PDB entry 5G06 | electron microscopy, 4.20 A resolution (low resolution: residue-level contacts below are approximate; hydrogen-bond / salt-bridge calls are withheld) | chains A and B of the 11 polymer chains in the assembly

[Chain A]
Name: Exosome complex component RRP45
Organism: Saccharomyces cerevisiae
Reference sequence: Q05636 (RRP45_YEAST); residue numbers follow UniProt; this construct covers 1-305
Chain sequence (305 residues; row label = number of the first residue in the row):
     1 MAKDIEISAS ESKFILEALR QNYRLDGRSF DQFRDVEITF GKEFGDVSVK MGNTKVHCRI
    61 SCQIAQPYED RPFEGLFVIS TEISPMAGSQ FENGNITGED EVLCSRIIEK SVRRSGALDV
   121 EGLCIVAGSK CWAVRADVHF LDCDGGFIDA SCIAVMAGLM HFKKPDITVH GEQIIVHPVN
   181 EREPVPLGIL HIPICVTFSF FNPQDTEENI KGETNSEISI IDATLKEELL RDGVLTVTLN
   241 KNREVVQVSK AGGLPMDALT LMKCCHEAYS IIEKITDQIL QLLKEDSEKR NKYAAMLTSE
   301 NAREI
Unresolved in the structure: 1, 304-305
Reported in the primary citation:
  - conformationally variable residues: Leu297 to Arg303

[Chain B]
Name: Exosome complex component SKI6
Organism: Saccharomyces cerevisiae
Reference sequence: P46948 (RRP41_YEAST); residue numbers follow UniProt; this construct covers 1-246
Chain sequence (246 residues; row label = number of the first residue in the row):
     1 MSRLEIYSPE GLRLDGRRWN ELRRFESSIN THPHAADGSS YMEQGNNKII TLVKGPKEPR
    61 LKSQMDTSKA LLNVSVNITK FSKFERSKSS HKNERRVLEI QTSLVRMFEK NVMLNIYPRT
   121 VIDIEIHVLE QDGGIMGSLI NGITLALIDA GISMFDYISG ISVGLYDTTP LLDTNSLEEN
   181 AMSTVTLGVV GKSEKLSLLL VEDKIPLDRL ENVLAIGIAG AHRVRDLMDE ELRKHAQKRV
   241 SNASAR
Unresolved in the structure: 1-2, 243-246
Curated features (UniProtKB/Swiss-Prot):
  - mutagenesis: Lys62 to Ser63 (Impairs RNA-binding (at the proposed ring entry site)), Arg95 to Arg96 (Impairs RNA-binding (at the proposed ring exit site))

[How chain A and chain B interact]
Residue-residue contacts (70):
  Glu69(A) with Lys88(B)
  Ile79(A) with Arg95(B)
  Glu99(A) with Thr102(B)
  Glu101(A) with Arg95(B)
  Val102(A) with Arg95(B); Glu99(B)
  Leu103(A) with Thr102(B); Arg106(B)
  Ser105(A) with Arg95(B)
  Arg106(A) with Arg95(B); Arg96(B); Glu99(B)
  Lys110(A) with Leu200(B); Glu202(B)
  Arg114(A) with Glu202(B); Asp203(B)
  Ser115(A) with Glu202(B); Asp203(B); Lys204(B)
  His191(A) with Lys204(B)
  Thr206(A) with Lys110(B)
  Glu207(A) with Phe155(B)
  Asn209(A) with Lys195(B)
  Ile210(A) with Phe155(B); Asp156(B); Val190(B); Ser193(B)
  Lys211(A) with Asp156(B); Lys192(B); Ser193(B)
  Thr214(A) with Lys195(B)
  Arg243(A) with Leu207(B); Asp208(B)
  Glu244(A) with Lys204(B); Ile205(B); Leu207(B)
  Val245(A) with Asp203(B); Lys204(B); Ile205(B); Leu207(B)
  Val246(A) with Glu202(B); Asp203(B)
  Gln247(A) with Val201(B)
  Val248(A) with Leu199(B); Leu200(B); Val201(B)
  Ser249(A) with Leu199(B)
  Lys250(A) with Leu196(B); Ser197(B); Leu198(B); Leu199(B)
  Ala251(A) with Ser103(B); Arg106(B); Ser197(B)
  Gly252(A) with Arg106(B); Met107(B)
  Pro255(A) with Lys195(B); Leu196(B)
  Met256(A) with Lys195(B); Leu196(B)
  Asp257(A) with Glu194(B); Lys195(B)
  Ala258(A) with Leu196(B); Glu211(B)
  Leu261(A) with Leu199(B)
  Met262(A) with Leu207(B); Leu210(B); Glu211(B)
  Cys265(A) with Leu207(B)
  His266(A) with Leu207(B)
Interface residues without a listed pair, chain A (44 interface residues in all): Val78, Gly212, Glu213, Asn215, Val234, Leu239, Gly253, Tyr269
Interface residues without a listed pair, chain B (35 interface residues in all): Leu98, Gly191, Pro206, Leu214, Ile218

[Overview]
44 residues of chain A face 35 of chain B across their interface. Curated annotation (UniProt) lists 4
mutagenesis sites on chain B. The paper reports conformational variability at Leu297(A).
Here chain A is Exosome complex component RRP45 and chain B is Exosome complex component SKI6, both from
Saccharomyces cerevisiae. Entry 5G06 (Cryo-EM structure of yeast cytoplasmic exosome) was determined by
electron microscopy.
